1T4V - chains H and I of the 3 polymer chains in the assembly; structure by X-ray diffraction, 2.00 A resolution.

Chain H:
Molecule: Prothrombin
Source organism: Homo sapiens
Notes: EC 3.4.21.5; fragment: sequence database residues 364-622
Reference sequence: P00734 (THRB_HUMAN); the construct has insertions or renumbered stretches relative to UniProt, so the offset changes along the chain: 37-182 = UniProt 364-509; 185-289 = UniProt 518-622
Sequence (259 residues; each row starts with the number of its first residue; note: 2 numbers in that range are skipped by the numbering (no residue carries them; nothing is unmodelled there); a row labelled like 182A-182H holds insertion residues (182A, then the next letters in order)):
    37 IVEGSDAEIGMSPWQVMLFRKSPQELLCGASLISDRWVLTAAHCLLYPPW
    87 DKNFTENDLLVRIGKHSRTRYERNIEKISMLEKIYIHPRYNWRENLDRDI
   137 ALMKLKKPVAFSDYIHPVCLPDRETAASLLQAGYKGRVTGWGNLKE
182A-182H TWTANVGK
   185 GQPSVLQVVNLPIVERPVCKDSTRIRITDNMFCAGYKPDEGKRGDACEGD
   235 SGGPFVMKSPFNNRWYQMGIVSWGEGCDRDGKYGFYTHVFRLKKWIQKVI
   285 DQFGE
Not modelled in the structure: 182A-182H, 288-289
Cystine bridges: Cys64-Cys80, Cys203-Cys217, Cys231-Cys261
Ligand contacts: Thrombin (14A; N-allyl-5-amidinoaminooxy-propyloxy-3-chloro-N-cyclopentylbenzamide): His79, Tyr83, Trp86, Glu130, Asn131, Leu132, Ile209, Asp229, Ala230, Cys231, Glu232, Ser235, Val255, Ser256, Trp257, Gly258, Glu259, Gly260, Cys261, Gly268
UniProt features mapped onto this chain:
  - region: Ala218 to Val240 (High affinity receptor-binding region which is also known as the TP508 peptide)
  - active site (Charge relay system): His79, Asp135, Ser235
  - glycosylation: Asn89 (N-linked (GlcNAc...) (complex) asparagine)

Chain I:
Molecule: Hirudin IIIA
Source organism: Hirudo medicinalis
Notes: fragment: sequence database residues 55-65
Reference sequence: P28507 (ITHG_HIRME); residues 290-300 here correspond to UniProt positions 55-65 (UniProt number = residue number - 235)
Sequence (11 residues; row label = number of the first residue in the row):
   290 DFEEIPEEYLQ
Modified / non-standard residues: Tyr298 (o-sulfo-l-tyrosine; TYS)
UniProt features mapped onto this chain:
  - region: Asp290 to Gln300 (Interaction with fibrinogen-binding exosite of thrombin)
  - modified residue: Tyr298 (Sulfotyrosine)

Interface between chain H and chain I:
Pairs across the interface (24; chain H residue first):
  Phe55(H) - Phe291(I)  hydrophobic
  Lys57(H) - Leu299(I)
  Lys57(H) - Gln300(I)  hydrogen bond (side chain-backbone)
  Gln60(H) - Phe291(I)
  Gln60(H) - Ile294(I)
  Gln60(H) - Leu299(I)
  Leu62(H) - Phe291(I)
  Leu96(H) - Ile294(I)  hydrophobic
  Arg98(H) - Ile294(I)
  Arg104(H) - Asp290(I)  salt bridge
  Arg104(H) - Phe291(I)
  Thr105(H) - Asp290(I)
  Thr105(H) - Phe291(I)
  Thr105(H) - Glu292(I)  hydrogen bond (backbone-backbone)
  Arg106(H) - Glu292(I)
  Tyr107(H) - Glu292(I)  hydrogen bond (backbone-side chain)
  Tyr107(H) - Glu293(I)
  Tyr107(H) - Pro295(I)
  Tyr107(H) - Tyr298(I)
  Glu112(H) - Tyr298(I)
  Lys113(H) - Tyr298(I)
  Ile114(H) - Tyr298(I)
  Met116(H) - Tyr298(I)
  Met116(H) - Gln300(I)
Also at the interface, not in a pair above, chain H (16 interface residues in all): Met53, Gln186

Summary:
16 residues of chain H and 9 residues of chain I are in contact, with 3 hydrogen bonds and 1 salt bridge.
Among the polar pairs are Arg104(H)-Asp290(I), Lys57(H)-Gln300(I) and Tyr107(H)-Glu292(I). Ligands of chain H:
Thrombin. From UniProt: 3 active-site residues on chain H.
Here chain H is Prothrombin (Homo sapiens) and chain I is Hirudin IIIA (Hirudo medicinalis). Entry 1T4V
(Crystal Structure Analysis of a novel Oxyguanidine bound to Thrombin) was determined by X-ray diffraction,
deposited together with 1T4U.
